5KPC - chains A and B; structure by X-ray diffraction, 2.50 A resolution.

== Chain A (and B) ==
Molecule: Pavine N-methyltransferase
From: Thalictrum flavum subsp. glaucum
Notes: EC 2.1.1.300; chain B of this document is another copy of the same molecule, construct and numbering; everything in this record applies to it too
UniProt: C3SBW0 (PNMT_THLFG); residue numbers follow UniProt; this construct covers 1-356
Chain sequence (397 residues; row label = number of the first residue in the row; numbers below 1 keep their minus sign (Met-40 is residue -40)):
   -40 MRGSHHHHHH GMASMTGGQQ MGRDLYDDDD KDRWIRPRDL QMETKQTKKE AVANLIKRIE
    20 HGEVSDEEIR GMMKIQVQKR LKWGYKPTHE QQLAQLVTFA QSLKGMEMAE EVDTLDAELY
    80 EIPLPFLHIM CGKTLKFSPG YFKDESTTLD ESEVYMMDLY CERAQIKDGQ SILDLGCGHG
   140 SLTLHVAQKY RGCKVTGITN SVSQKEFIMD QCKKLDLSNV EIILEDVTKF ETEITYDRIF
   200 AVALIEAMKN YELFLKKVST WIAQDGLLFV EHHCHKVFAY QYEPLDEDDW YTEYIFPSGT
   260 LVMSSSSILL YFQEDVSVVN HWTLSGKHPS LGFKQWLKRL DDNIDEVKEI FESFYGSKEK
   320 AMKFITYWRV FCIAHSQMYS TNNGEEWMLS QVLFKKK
Disordered / not traced: -40 to 11, 71-79, 257 (chain B: -40 to 24, 71-79, 257)
Differences from the reference sequence: expression tag (-40 to 0); engineered mutation Ala206 (His in C3SBW0); conflict Asp224 (Tyr in C3SBW0)
Ligand contacts: S-adenosylmethionine (SAM): Leu94, Lys95, Phe96, Ser97, Gly135, Cys136, Gly137, Ser140, Leu141, Thr158, Asn159, Gln163, Glu184, Asp185, Val186, Thr187, Val201, Ala202, Leu203, Ala206
Curated features (UniProtKB/Swiss-Prot):
  - active site: Cys331
  - binding site (S-adenosyl-L-homocysteine): Phe96, Ser97, Gly135, Asn159, Gln163, Asp185, Val186, Val201
  - binding site (S-adenosyl-L-methionine): Phe96, Ser97, Gly135, Asn159, Gln163, Asp185, Val186, Val201
  - binding site ((S)-tetrahydropapaverine): Glu205
  - mutagenesis: Tyr79 (Y79A: Loss of catalytic activity with (S)-reticuline and racemic pavine, but increased catalytic activity with racemic tetrahydropapaverine), Glu80 (E80A: Increased catalytic activity with (S)-reticuline, racemic pavine and racemic tetrahydropapaverine), Glu205 (E205A: Strongly decreased catalytic activity. Over 90% decreased catalytic activity; when associated with A-206)
What the authors report for this chain:
  - catalytic residues: Tyr79, Glu80, Glu205
  - mutagenesis - Y79A, E205A: decreased catalytic activity on (S)-reticuline
  - mutagenesis - Y79A: decreased catalytic activity on racemic pavine
  - mutagenesis - Y79A: increased catalytic activity on racemic THP
  - mutagenesis - E80A: increased catalytic activity on all three tested substrates
  - mutagenesis - Y79A, E80A: unchanged stability
  - mutagenesis - E205A, E205A/H206A: decreased stability
  - specificity-determining residues: Leu74 (by similarity / conservation)

== How chain A and chain B interact ==
Residue-residue contacts (41):
  Thr47(A) - Glu344(B)
  His48(A) - Lys235(B)
  His48(A) - Thr282(B)  hydrogen bond
  His48(A) - Glu344(B)  hydrogen bond (backbone-side chain)
  His48(A) - Met347(B)
  Glu49(A) - Thr282(B)
  Glu49(A) - Leu283(B)
  Leu52(A) - His280(B)
  Leu52(A) - Thr282(B)
  Val56(A) - Asn279(B)
  Val56(A) - His280(B)
  Gln60(A) - Val278(B)
  Lys235(A) - His48(B)
  Leu269(A) - Leu269(B)  hydrophobic
  Leu269(A) - Tyr270(B)
  Leu269(A) - Gln272(B)  hydrogen bond (backbone-side chain)
  Tyr270(A) - Leu269(B)
  Tyr270(A) - Val277(B)  hydrophobic
  Tyr270(A) - His280(B)  hydrogen bond
  Gln272(A) - Leu269(B)  hydrogen bond (side chain-backbone)
  Gln272(A) - Gln272(B)
  Gln272(A) - Ser276(B)
  Glu273(A) - Ser276(B)
  Glu273(A) - Lys354(B)  salt bridge
  Ser276(A) - Glu273(B)
  Asn279(A) - Val56(B)
  His280(A) - Leu52(B)
  His280(A) - Val56(B)
  His280(A) - Tyr270(B)  hydrogen bond
  Trp281(A) - Leu52(B)
  Thr282(A) - His48(B)  hydrogen bond
  Thr282(A) - Glu49(B)
  Thr282(A) - Leu52(B)
  Glu344(A) - Thr47(B)
  Glu344(A) - His48(B)  hydrogen bond (side chain-backbone)
  Lys354(A) - Glu273(B)  salt bridge
  Lys356(A) - Gln272(B)  hydrogen bond (side chain-backbone)
  Lys356(A) - Glu273(B)
  Lys356(A) - Val275(B)  hydrogen bond (side chain-backbone)
  Lys356(A) - Ser276(B)  hydrogen bond
  Lys356(A) - Lys356(B)  hydrogen bond (side chain-backbone)
Interface residues without a listed pair, chain A (24 interface residues in all): Pro46, Ser265, Ser266, Val277, Met347
Interface residues without a listed pair, chain B (25 interface residues in all): Ser265, Trp281, Ser284

== In short ==
24 residues of chain A and 25 residues of chain B are in contact, with 12 hydrogen bonds and 2 salt bridges.
Among the polar pairs are Glu273(A)-Lys354(B), His48(A)-Thr282(B) and His48(A)-Glu344(B). From the paper:
catalytic residues Tyr79(A), Glu80(A) and Glu205(A); Y79A and E205A of chain A reduce catalytic activity on
(S)-reticuline; 4 substitutions were tested in all.
Both chains are Pavine N-methyltransferase (Thalictrum flavum subsp. glaucum). Entry 5KPC (Pavine
N-methyltransferase H206A mutant in complex with S-adenosylmethionine pH 6) was determined by X-ray
diffraction (same publication as 5KN4, 5KOC, 5KOK and 5KPG).
